8PZQ - chains D and C of the 5 polymer chains in the assembly; structure by electron microscopy, 5.30 A resolution (low resolution: residue-level contacts below are approximate; hydrogen-bond / salt-bridge calls are withheld).

[Chain D]
Molecule: 5'P-(UC)6-FAM3' (12-nt RNA)
Sequence (12 nucleotides; numbered 1 to 12; the number before each row is that of its first residue):
     1 UCUCUCUCUCUC

[Chain C]
Name: Nucleoprotein
Organism: Influenza A virus
UniProt: Q1K9H2 (Q1K9H2_I33A0); numbering as in UniProt (aligned over 1-498)
Amino-acid sequence (506 residues; numbered 1 to 506; the number before each row is that of its first residue):
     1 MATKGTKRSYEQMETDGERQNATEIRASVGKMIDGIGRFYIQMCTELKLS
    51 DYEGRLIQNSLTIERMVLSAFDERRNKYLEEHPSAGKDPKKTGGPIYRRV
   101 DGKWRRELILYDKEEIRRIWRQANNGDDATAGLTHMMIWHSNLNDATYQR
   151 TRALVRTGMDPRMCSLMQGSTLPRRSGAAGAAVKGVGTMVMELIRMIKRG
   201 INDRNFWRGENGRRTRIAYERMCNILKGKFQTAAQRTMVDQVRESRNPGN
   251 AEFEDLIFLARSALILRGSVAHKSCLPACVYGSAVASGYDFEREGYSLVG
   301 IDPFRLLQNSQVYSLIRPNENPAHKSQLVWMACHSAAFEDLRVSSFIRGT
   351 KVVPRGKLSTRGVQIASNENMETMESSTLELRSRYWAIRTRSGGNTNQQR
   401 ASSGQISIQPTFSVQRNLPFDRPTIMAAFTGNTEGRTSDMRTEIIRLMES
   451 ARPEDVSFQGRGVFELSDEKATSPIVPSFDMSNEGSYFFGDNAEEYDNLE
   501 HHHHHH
Disordered / not traced: 1-20, 491-506
Sequence notes: expression tag (499-506)
What the authors report for this chain:
  - binding site for 5'P-(UC)6-FAM3' (12-nt RNA): Tyr148, Gln149, Arg152, Arg156, Arg355, Arg391
  - binding site for 5'P-(UC)6-FAM3' (12-nt RNA) (chain D): Arg355, Arg361, Arg391

[Chain D / chain C interface]
Residue-residue contacts (16):
  C4(D) - Arg152(C)
  U5(D) - Thr151(C)
  U5(D) - Val155(C)
  C6(D) - Thr151(C)
  C6(D) - Arg152(C)
  U7(D) - Tyr148(C)
  U7(D) - Gln149(C)
  U7(D) - Thr151(C)
  U7(D) - Arg355(C)
  C8(D) - Thr147(C)
  C8(D) - Tyr148(C)
  C8(D) - Arg355(C)
  U9(D) - Gly362(C)
  U9(D) - Gln364(C)
  C10(D) - Ala366(C)
  C10(D) - Ser367(C)
Interface residues without a listed pair, chain D (8 interface residues in all): C2
Interface residues without a listed pair, chain C (13 interface residues in all): Arg156, Arg361

[Summary]
8 residues of chain D and 13 residues of chain C are in contact. From the paper: a binding site for
5'P-(UC)6-FAM3' (12-nt RNA) at Tyr148(C), Gln149(C) and Arg152(C) among others; a binding site for
5'P-(UC)6-FAM3' (12-nt RNA) (chain D) at Arg355(C), Arg361(C) and Arg391(C).
Chain D is 5'P-(UC)6-FAM3' (12-nt RNA) and chain C is Nucleoprotein (Influenza A virus); the structure, Model
for focused reconstruction of influenza A RNP-like particle, was determined by electron microscopy, deposited
together with 8PZP.
